9CD4 - chains C and D; structure by electron microscopy, 2.30 A resolution.

# Chain C (and D)
Name: Phosphoketolase family protein
Organism: Candidatus Saccharibacteria bacterium
Notes: chain D of this document is another copy of the same molecule, construct and numbering; everything in this record applies to it too
UniProtKB: A0A7W4E7R7 (A0A7W4E7R7_9BACT); residues 14-799 here correspond to UniProt positions 2-787 (UniProt number = residue number - 12)
Amino-acid sequence (799 residues; each row starts with the number of its first residue):
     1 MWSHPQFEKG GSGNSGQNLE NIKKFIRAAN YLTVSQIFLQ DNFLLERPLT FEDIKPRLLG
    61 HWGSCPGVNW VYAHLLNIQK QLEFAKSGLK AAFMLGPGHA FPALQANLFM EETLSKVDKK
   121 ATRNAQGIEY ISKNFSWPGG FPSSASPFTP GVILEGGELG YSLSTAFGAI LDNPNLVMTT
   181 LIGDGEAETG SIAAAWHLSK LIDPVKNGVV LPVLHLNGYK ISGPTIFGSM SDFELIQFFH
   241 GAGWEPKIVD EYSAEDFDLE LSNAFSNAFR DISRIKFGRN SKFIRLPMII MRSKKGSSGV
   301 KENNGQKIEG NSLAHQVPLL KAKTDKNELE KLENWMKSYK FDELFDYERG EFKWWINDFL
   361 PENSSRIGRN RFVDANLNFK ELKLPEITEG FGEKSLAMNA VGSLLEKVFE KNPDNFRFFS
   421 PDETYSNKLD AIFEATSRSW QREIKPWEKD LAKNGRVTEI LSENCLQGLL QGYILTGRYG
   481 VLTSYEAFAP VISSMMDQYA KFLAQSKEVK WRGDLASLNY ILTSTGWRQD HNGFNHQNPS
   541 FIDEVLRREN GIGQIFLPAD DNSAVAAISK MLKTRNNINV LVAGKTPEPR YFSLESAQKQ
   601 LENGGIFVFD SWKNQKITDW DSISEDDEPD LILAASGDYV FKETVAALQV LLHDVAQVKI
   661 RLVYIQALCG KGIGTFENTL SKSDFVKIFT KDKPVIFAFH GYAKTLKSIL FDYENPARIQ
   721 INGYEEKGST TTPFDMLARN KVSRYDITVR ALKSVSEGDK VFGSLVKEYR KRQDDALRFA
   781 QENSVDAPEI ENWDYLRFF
Not modelled in the structure: 1-14
Differences from the reference sequence: initiating methionine (1); expression tag (2-13); conflict Trp70 (His58 in A0A7W4E7R7), Ser144 (His132 in A0A7W4E7R7), Val491 (Ile479 in A0A7W4E7R7), Asn535 (Ser523 in A0A7W4E7R7)
Ligand contacts:
  - 2-acetyl-thiamine diphosphate (HTL), molecule 1: His61, Ser64, Pro97, His99, Gly157, Glu158, Leu159, Gly183, Asp184, Gly185, Glu186, His215, Asn217, Tyr219, Lys220, Ile221, Lys295, His315
  - 2-acetyl-thiamine diphosphate (HTL), molecule 2: Glu423, Leu461, Glu463, Tyr485, Phe488, Asn532, His536

# Chain C / chain D interface
Contacting residue pairs (156; chain C residue first):
  Pro56(C) with Val785(D), hydrophobic
  Arg57(C) with Thr732(D); Ser784(D), hydrogen bond (side chain-backbone)
  Leu58(C) with His531(D)
  Leu59(C) with Asp530(D); His531(D)
  Gly60(C) with His531(D)
  His61(C) with His531(D); Asn532(D)
  Trp137(C) with Thr730(D); Gln781(D), hydrogen bond (side chain-backbone); Glu782(D); Ser784(D)
  Pro138(C) with Thr731(D); Ala780(D); Gln781(D); Ser784(D)
  Ser143(C) with His531(D); Thr730(D), hydrogen bond
  Glu155(C) with Asn535(D), hydrogen bond
  Gly157(C) with Asn535(D)
  Glu158(C) with Phe488(D); Val491(D)
  Gly185(C) with Leu461(D)
  Glu188(C) with Ala194(D); Ile460(D); Leu461(D); Ser462(D)
  Gly190(C) with Gly190(D)
  Ala193(C) with Ala193(D), hydrophobic
  Ala194(C) with Glu188(D); Gly190(D)
  Lys200(C) with Ile226(D)
  Tyr219(C) with Trp447(D), hydrogen bond; Glu448(D)
  Lys220(C) with Asp422(D), salt bridge; Ile460(D)
  Ile221(C) with Asp422(D), hydrogen bond (backbone-side chain); Ser426(D)
  Ser222(C) with Asp422(D), hydrogen bond (backbone-side chain); Tyr425(D); Arg438(D), hydrogen bond (backbone-side chain)
  Gly223(C) with Asp422(D)
  Pro224(C) with Trp440(D), hydrophobic
  Thr225(C) with Trp440(D)
  Ile226(C) with Lys200(D); Leu201(D), hydrophobic; Ile460(D), hydrophobic
  Ser229(C) with Arg442(D)
  Met230(C) with Gly241(D)
  Glu234(C) with Gly241(D); Arg442(D), salt bridge
  Gln237(C) with Gln237(D); His240(D), hydrogen bond; Gly241(D)
  Phe238(C) with His197(D); Phe238(D), hydrophobic
  His240(C) with Gln237(D), hydrogen bond
  Gly241(C) with Met230(D); Glu234(D); Gln237(D); Phe238(D)
  Lys307(C) with Trp447(D)
  Gly310(C) with Trp447(D)
  Asn311(C) with Trp447(D)
  Gln316(C) with His531(D), hydrogen bond
  Asp422(C) with Lys220(D); Ile221(D), hydrogen bond (side chain-backbone); Ser222(D), hydrogen bond (side chain-backbone)
  Tyr425(C) with Ser222(D)
  Ser426(C) with Ile221(D)
  Arg438(C) with Ser222(D), hydrogen bond (side chain-backbone)
  Trp440(C) with Pro224(D), hydrophobic; Thr225(D)
  Arg442(C) with Ser229(D); Glu234(D), salt bridge
  Trp447(C) with Tyr219(D), hydrogen bond; Lys307(D); Gly310(D); Asn311(D), hydrogen bond
  Glu448(C) with Tyr219(D); Pro224(D)
  Ile460(C) with Lys220(D); Ile226(D), hydrophobic
  Leu461(C) with Gly185(D); Glu188(D); Lys220(D)
  Ser462(C) with Glu188(D)
  Phe488(C) with Glu158(D)
  Pro490(C) with Ser494(D)
  Val491(C) with Glu158(D); Ser494(D)
  Ser494(C) with Pro490(D); Val491(D)
  Gln498(C) with Asn535(D), hydrogen bond (side chain-backbone)
  Lys501(C) with Phe534(D), hydrogen bond (side chain-backbone); Gln537(D), hydrogen bond (side chain-backbone); Tyr724(D); Glu726(D), salt bridge
  Asp530(C) with Leu59(D)
  His531(C) with Leu58(D); Gly60(D); His61(D); Ser143(D); Gln316(D), hydrogen bond
  Asn532(C) with His61(D)
  Gly533(C) with Ser144(D)
  Phe534(C) with Lys501(D), hydrogen bond (backbone-side chain)
  Asn535(C) with Glu155(D); Gly157(D); Gln498(D)
  Gln537(C) with Lys501(D), hydrogen bond (backbone-side chain)
  Asn538(C) with Asp497(D)
  Ser540(C) with Glu544(D); Arg547(D)
  Asp543(C) with Arg547(D), salt bridge
  Glu544(C) with Ser540(D)
  Leu546(C) with Lys704(D), hydrogen bond (backbone-side chain)
  Arg547(C) with Ser540(D); Asp543(D), salt bridge; Arg547(D); Tyr702(D); Lys704(D)
  Glu549(C) with Lys704(D), salt bridge
  Asn550(C) with Glu726(D), hydrogen bond (side chain-backbone)
  Tyr702(C) with Arg547(D)
  Lys704(C) with Leu546(D), hydrogen bond (side chain-backbone); Arg547(D); Glu549(D), salt bridge; Ser708(D)
  Lys707(C) with Phe711(D); Asp712(D), salt bridge
  Ser708(C) with Lys704(D)
  Leu710(C) with Phe711(D)
  Phe711(C) with Lys707(D); Leu710(D); Pro716(D)
  Asp712(C) with Lys707(D), salt bridge
  Pro716(C) with Phe711(D)
  Tyr724(C) with Lys501(D), hydrogen bond
  Glu726(C) with Lys501(D), salt bridge; Arg548(D), salt bridge; Asn550(D)
  Thr730(C) with Ser143(D), hydrogen bond
  Thr731(C) with Pro138(D)
  Thr732(C) with Arg57(D); Pro138(D)
  Ala780(C) with Pro138(D)
  Gln781(C) with Trp137(D), hydrogen bond (backbone-side chain); Pro138(D)
  Glu782(C) with Trp137(D)
  Asn783(C) with Pro56(D)
  Ser784(C) with Arg57(D), hydrogen bond (backbone-side chain); Trp137(D); Pro138(D)
  Val785(C) with Pro56(D), hydrophobic
Other interface residues (no listed pair), chain C (108 interface residues in all): Ser136, Pro142, Ser144, Ala145, Leu159, Tyr161, Glu186, Thr189, His197, Phe227, Ala242, Leu451, Glu459, Ala487, Asp497, Gln505, His536, Ile719, Ile721, Lys727
Other interface residues (no listed pair), chain D (111 interface residues in all): Ser136, Pro142, Ala145, Tyr161, Glu186, Gly223, Phe227, Ala242, Lys445, Leu451, Glu459, Ala487, Gln505, Gly533, His536, Asn538, Gly670, Ile719, Ile721, Lys727, Ser729, Asn783

# In short
108 residues of chain C face 111 of chain D across their interface, with 29 hydrogen bonds and 12 salt
bridges. Polar pairs include Lys220(C)-Asp422(D), Glu234(C)-Arg442(D) and Lys501(C)-Glu726(D). Chain C binds
2-acetyl-thiamine diphosphate.
Chain C and chain D are both Phosphoketolase family protein (Candidatus Saccharibacteria bacterium); the
structure, Cryo-EM structure of Candidatus Saccharibacterium phosphoketolase complexed with 2-acetyl-thiamine
diphosphate, was determined by electron microscopy, deposited together with 9CD3.
